Entry 7B25 (X-ray diffraction, 2.34 A resolution); this record covers chains A and F of the 8 polymer chains in the assembly.

Chain A:
Molecule: DtxR family iron (Metal) dependent repressor
Source organism: Saccharopolyspora erythraea (strain ATCC 11635 / DSM 40517 / JCM 4748 / NBRC 13426 / NCIMB 8594 / NRRL 2338)
UniProt: A0A2A9J1W2 (A0A2A9J1W2_SACEN); residues 1-231 here = UniProt positions 1-231
Chain sequence (233 residues; row label = number of the first residue in the row; numbers below 1 keep their minus sign (Gly-1 is residue -1)):
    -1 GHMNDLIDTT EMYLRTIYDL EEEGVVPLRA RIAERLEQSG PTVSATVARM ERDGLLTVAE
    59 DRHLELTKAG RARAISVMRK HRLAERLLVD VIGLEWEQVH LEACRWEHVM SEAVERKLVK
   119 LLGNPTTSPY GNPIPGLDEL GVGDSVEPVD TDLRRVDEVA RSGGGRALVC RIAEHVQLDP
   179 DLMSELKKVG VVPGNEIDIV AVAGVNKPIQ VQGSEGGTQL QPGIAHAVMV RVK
Disordered / not traced: -1 to 2, 141-231
Sequence notes: expression tag (-1 to 0); engineered mutation Ala43 (Gln in A0A2A9J1W2)
Bound ions: Co2+ site 1: Met10, Cys102, Glu105, His106; Co2+ site 2: His79, Glu83, His98 (shared with 2 residues of chain dd)

Chain F:
Molecule: consensus DNA-binding sequence
Sequence (29 nucleotides; numbered 1 to 29; the number before each row is that of its first residue):
     1 CGTACTTAGG TTAGGCTAAC CTAAGTACG

Chain A / chain F interface:
Residue-residue contacts (15):
  Leu4(A) with DC20(F), phosphate contact
  Thr7(A) with DA19(F), phosphate contact; DC20(F), hydrogen bond to the phosphate
  Glu35(A) with DC21(F), phosphate contact
  Gln36(A) with DC20(F), hydrogen bond to the phosphate; DC21(F), phosphate contact
  Ser37(A) with DC21(F), hydrogen bond to the phosphate; DT22(F), base contact
  Pro39(A) with DT22(F), base contact; DA23(F), base contact
  Thr40(A) with DC20(F), base contact; DC21(F), hydrogen bond to the phosphate
  Arg47(A) with DA18(F), phosphate contact; DA19(F), salt bridge to the phosphate
  Arg50(A) with DA18(F), salt bridge to the phosphate
Other interface residues (no listed pair), chain A (10 interface residues in all): Thr8
Other interface residues (no listed pair), chain F (7 interface residues in all): DT17

Summary:
Chain A and chain F form an interface of 10 and 7 residues respectively; the contacts include 4 hydrogen bonds
and 2 salt bridges. Among the polar pairs are Thr7(A)-DC20(F), Gln36(A)-DC20(F) and Ser37(A)-DC21(F).
Met10(A), Cys102(A), Glu105(A) and His106(A) form the Co2+ site 1.
Chain A is DtxR family iron (Metal) dependent repressor (Saccharopolyspora erythraea (strain ATCC 11635 / DSM
40517 / JCM 4748 / NBRC 13426 / NCIMB 8594 / NRRL 2338)) and chain F is consensus DNA-binding sequence; the
structure, DtxR-like iron-dependent regulator IdeR (Q43A variant) complexed with cobalt and its consensus
DNA-binding sequence, was determined by X-ray diffraction, deposited together with 7B1V, 7B1Y, 7B20, 7B23 and
7B24.
